3ZZI - chains C and D of the 4 polymer chains in the assembly; structure by X-ray diffraction, 3.80 A resolution.

[Chain C (and D)]
Protein: Acetylglutamate kinase
Organism: Saccharomyces cerevisiae
Notes: EC 2.7.2.8; fragment: n-acetylglutamate kinase domain, residues 58-513; chain D of this document is another copy of the same molecule, construct and numbering; everything in this record applies to it too
Reference sequence: Q01217 (ARG56_YEAST); residue numbers follow UniProt; this construct covers 58-513
Sequence (464 residues; row label = number of the first residue in the row):
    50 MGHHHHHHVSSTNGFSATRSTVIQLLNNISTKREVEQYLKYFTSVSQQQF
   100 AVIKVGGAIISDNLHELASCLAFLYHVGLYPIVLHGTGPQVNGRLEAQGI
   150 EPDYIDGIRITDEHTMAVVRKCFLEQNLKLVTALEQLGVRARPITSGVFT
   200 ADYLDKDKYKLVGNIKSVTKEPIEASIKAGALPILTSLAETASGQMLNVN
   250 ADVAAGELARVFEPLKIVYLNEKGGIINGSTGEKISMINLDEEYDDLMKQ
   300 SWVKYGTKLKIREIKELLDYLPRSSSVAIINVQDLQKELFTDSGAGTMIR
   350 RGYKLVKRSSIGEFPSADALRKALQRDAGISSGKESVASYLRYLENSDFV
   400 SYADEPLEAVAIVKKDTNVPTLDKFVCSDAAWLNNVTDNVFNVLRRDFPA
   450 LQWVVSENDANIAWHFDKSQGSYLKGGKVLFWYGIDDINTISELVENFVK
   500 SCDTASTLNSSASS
Unresolved in the structure: 50-66, 503-513
Differences from the reference sequence: expression tag (50-57)
UniProt features mapped onto this chain:
  - modified residue: Ser-359 (Phosphoserine)
What the authors report for this chain:
  - catalytic residues: Lys-103, Asp-251 (by similarity / conservation)

[How chain C and chain D interact]
Contacting residue pairs (48):
  Glu-162(C) / Ser-242(D)
  Met-165(C) / Ser-242(D)
  Ala-166(C) / Ala-241(D)
  Arg-169(C) / Glu-239(D)  salt bridge
  Arg-169(C) / Thr-240(D)  hydrogen bond (side chain-backbone)
  Arg-169(C) / Ala-241(D)
  Val-180(C) / Arg-191(D)
  Thr-181(C) / Ala-224(D)
  Glu-184(C) / Arg-189(D)  salt bridge
  Glu-184(C) / Arg-191(D)  salt bridge
  Glu-184(C) / Ala-228(D)
  Arg-189(C) / Glu-184(D)  salt bridge
  Arg-189(C) / Arg-189(D)
  Arg-189(C) / Ala-190(D)
  Ala-190(C) / Arg-191(D)  hydrogen bond (backbone-side chain)
  Arg-191(C) / Val-180(D)
  Arg-191(C) / Glu-184(D)  salt bridge
  Arg-191(C) / Ala-190(D)  hydrogen bond (side chain-backbone)
  Arg-191(C) / Pro-192(D)
  Pro-192(C) / Arg-191(D)
  Thr-194(C) / Ser-195(D)  hydrogen bond
  Ser-195(C) / Thr-194(D)
  Ser-195(C) / Ser-195(D)
  Ser-195(C) / Met-245(D)
  Gly-196(C) / Leu-173(D)
  Leu-210(C) / Ser-242(D)
  Ala-224(C) / Leu-177(D)  hydrophobic
  Ala-224(C) / Thr-181(D)
  Ala-228(C) / Glu-184(D)
  Glu-239(C) / Arg-169(D)  salt bridge
  Glu-239(C) / Met-245(D)
  Thr-240(C) / Arg-169(D)  hydrogen bond (backbone-side chain)
  Ala-241(C) / Ala-166(D)
  Ala-241(C) / Arg-169(D)  hydrogen bond (backbone-side chain)
  Ser-242(C) / Glu-162(D)
  Ser-242(C) / Met-165(D)
  Ser-242(C) / Leu-210(D)
  Ser-242(C) / Gln-244(D)  hydrogen bond (backbone-side chain)
  Gly-243(C) / Gly-243(D)
  Gly-243(C) / Gln-244(D)
  Gly-243(C) / Met-245(D)
  Gln-244(C) / Ser-242(D)  hydrogen bond (side chain-backbone)
  Gln-244(C) / Gly-243(D)
  Gln-244(C) / Gln-244(D)
  Met-245(C) / Ser-195(D)
  Met-245(C) / Glu-239(D)
  Met-245(C) / Gly-243(D)
  Met-245(C) / Met-245(D)  hydrophobic
Also at the interface, not in a pair above, chain C (28 interface residues in all): Leu-173, Leu-177, Glu-220, Pro-221
Also at the interface, not in a pair above, chain D (27 interface residues in all): Gly-196, Pro-221

[In short]
Chain C and chain D form an interface of 28 and 27 residues respectively, with 8 hydrogen bonds and 6 salt
bridges. Polar pairs include Arg-169(C)/Glu-239(D), Glu-184(C)/Arg-189(D) and Glu-184(C)/Arg-191(D). From the
paper: catalytic residues Lys-103(C) and Asp-251(C).
Both chains are Acetylglutamate kinase (Saccharomyces cerevisiae). Entry 3ZZI (Crystal structure of a
tetrameric acetylglutamate kinase from Saccharomyces cerevisiae) was determined by X-ray diffraction (same
publication as 3ZZF, 3ZZG, 3ZZH and 4AB7).
